PDB entry 2GTL | X-ray diffraction, 3.50 A resolution | chains E and H of the 15 polymer chains in the assembly

Chain E:
Protein: Extracellular globin 4
Source organism: Lumbricus terrestris
Reference sequence: P13579 (GLB4_LUMTE); numbering as in UniProt (aligned over 1-151)
Sequence (151 residues; numbered 1 to 151; the number before each row is that of its first residue):
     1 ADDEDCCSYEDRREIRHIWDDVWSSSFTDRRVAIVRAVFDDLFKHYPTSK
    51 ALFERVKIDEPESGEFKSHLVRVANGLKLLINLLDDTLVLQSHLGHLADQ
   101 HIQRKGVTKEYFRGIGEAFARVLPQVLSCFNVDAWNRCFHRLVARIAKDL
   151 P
Not modelled in the structure: 1-4
Disulfides: Cys7-Cys138
Differences from the reference sequence: conflict Lys78 (Asp in P13579)
Bound ions: heme Fe: His101 (together with carbon monoxide)
Residues lining bound ligands:
  - carbon monoxide (CMO): Phe39, Phe53, His69, Val73, His101
  - carbon monoxide / heme: Phe39, Leu42, Ser49, Leu52, Phe53, Arg55, Val56, His69, Arg72, Val73, Gly76, Leu77, Leu80, Leu97, Gln100, His101, Arg104, Val107, Tyr111, Phe112, Ile115, Phe119, Phe139, Ile146
  - heme (HEM): Leu42, Ser49, Leu52, Phe53, Arg55, Val56, His69, Arg72, Val73, Gly76, Leu77, Leu80, Leu97, Gln100, His101, Arg104, Val107, Tyr111, Phe112, Ile115, Phe119, Phe139, Ile146
Swiss-Prot annotation at these positions:
  - binding site (heme b): His101

Chain H:
Protein: Hemoglobin chain d1
Source organism: Lumbricus terrestris
Reference sequence: O61233 (O61233_LUMTE); residues 8-147 here correspond to UniProt positions 19-158 (UniProt number = residue number + 11)
Sequence (140 residues; numbered 8 to 147; the number before each row is that of its first residue):
     8 ECLVTESLKVKLQWASAFGHAHERVAFGLELWRDIIDDHPEIKAPFSRVR
    58 GDNIYSPEFGAHSQRVLSGLDITISMLDTPDMLAAQLAHLKVQHVERNLK
   108 PEFFDIFLKHLLHVLGDRLGTHFDFGAWHDCVDQIIDGIK
Disulfides: Cys9-Cys138
Bound ions: heme Fe: His101 (together with carbon monoxide)
Residues lining bound ligands:
  - carbon monoxide (CMO): Trp39, Phe53, His69, Val73, His101
  - carbon monoxide / heme: Trp39, Ile49, Pro52, Phe53, Arg55, Val56, His69, Arg72, Val73, Gly76, Leu77, Leu97, Gln100, His101, Arg104, Leu106, Phe110, Phe111, Phe114, Ile143, Ile146
  - heme (HEM): Ile49, Pro52, Phe53, Arg55, Val56, His69, Arg72, Val73, Gly76, Leu77, Leu97, Gln100, His101, Arg104, Leu106, Phe110, Phe111, Phe114, Ile143, Ile146

Chain E / chain H interface:
Pairs across the interface (39; chain E residue first):
  Asp20(E) with His27(H)
  Ser26(E) with Lys18(H), hydrogen bond (backbone-side chain); Ser82(H)
  Phe27(E) with Leu15(H), hydrophobic; Lys18(H); Asp85(H)
  Thr28(E) with Ser82(H); Met83(H)
  Arg31(E) with Asp78(H), salt bridge; Ser82(H), hydrogen bond
  Gly64(E) with Ala92(H)
  Lys67(E) with Asp88(H), salt bridge; Met89(H)
  Ser68(E) with Met83(H); Met89(H)
  Val71(E) with Ile79(H), hydrophobic; Met89(H), hydrophobic
  Arg72(E) with Ile79(H); Gln93(H); His96(H), hydrogen bond
  Asn75(E) with Ser75(H), hydrogen bond; Asp78(H); Ile79(H)
  Lys78(E) with Arg31(H)
  Leu79(E) with Gln71(H)
  Asn82(E) with His27(H); Ala28(H); Arg31(H)
  Leu83(E) with Gln71(H)
  Asp86(E) with His29(H), salt bridge; Val32(H)
  Leu88(E) with Pro64(H)
  Val89(E) with Pro64(H), hydrophobic; Gly67(H); Ala68(H), hydrophobic
  His93(E) with Ala68(H); Arg72(H)
  His96(E) with Arg55(H), hydrogen bond; Arg72(H), hydrogen bond
Other interface residues (no listed pair), chain E (26 interface residues in all): Arg16, Val32, Arg55, Ser63, Glu65, Ser92
Other interface residues (no listed pair), chain H (26 interface residues in all): Glu65, Thr86

Summary:
Chain E and chain H each contribute 26 residues to their interface, with 6 hydrogen bonds and 3 salt bridges.
Among the polar pairs are Arg31(E)-Asp78(H), Lys67(E)-Asp88(H) and Asp86(E)-His29(H). Heme is bound between
chain E and chain H.
Chain E is Extracellular globin 4 and chain H is Hemoglobin chain d1, both from Lumbricus terrestris; the
structure, Lumbricus Erythrocruorin at 3.5A resolution, was determined by X-ray diffraction.
